4BJH - chains A and B; structure by X-ray diffraction, 2.20 A resolution.

# Chain A
Protein: Dihydroorotase
From: Aquifex aeolicus
Notes: EC 3.5.2.3
UniProtKB: O66990 (PYRC_AQUAE); numbering as in UniProt (aligned over 1-422)
Chain sequence (456 residues; each row starts with the number of its first residue; numbers below 1 keep their minus sign (Met-33 is residue -33)):
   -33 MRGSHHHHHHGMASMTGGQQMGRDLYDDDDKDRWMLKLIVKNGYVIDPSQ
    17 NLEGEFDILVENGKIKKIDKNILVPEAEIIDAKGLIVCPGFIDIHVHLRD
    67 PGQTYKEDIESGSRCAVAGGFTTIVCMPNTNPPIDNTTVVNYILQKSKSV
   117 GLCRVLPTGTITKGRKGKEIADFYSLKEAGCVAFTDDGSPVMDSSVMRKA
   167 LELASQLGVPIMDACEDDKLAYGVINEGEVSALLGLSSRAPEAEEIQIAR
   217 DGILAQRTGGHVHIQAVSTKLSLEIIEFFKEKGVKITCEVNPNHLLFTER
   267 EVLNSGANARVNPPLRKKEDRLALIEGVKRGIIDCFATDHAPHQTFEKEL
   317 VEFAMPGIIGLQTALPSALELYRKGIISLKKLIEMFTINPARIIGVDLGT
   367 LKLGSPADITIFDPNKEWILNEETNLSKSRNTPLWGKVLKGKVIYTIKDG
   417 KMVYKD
Not modelled in the structure: -33 to 0
Sequence notes: expression tag (-33 to 0); engineered mutation Ala180 (His in O66990), Ala232 (His in O66990)
Metal / ion sites: Zn2+: His61, His63, Asp153, Asp305
Small-molecule neighbours: dihydroorotic acid (DOR; (4S)-2,6-dioxohexahydropyrimidine-4-carboxylic acid): His63, Arg65, Asn95, Asp153, Gly154, Val277, Asn278, Asp305, Ala307, His309, Pro322, Gly323
Curated features (UniProtKB/Swiss-Prot):
  - active site: Asp305
  - binding site (Zn(2+)): His61, His63, Asp153, Asp305
  - binding site (substrate): His63 to Arg65, Asn95, Asn278, His309, Pro322, Gly323
Reported in the primary citation:
  - binding site for dihydroorotic acid: Gly154, Val277, Asn278, Pro322, Gly323
  - conformationally variable residues: Met1, Pro41
  - Zn2+ coordination: His61, His63, Asp153
  - mutagenesis - H180A, H180A/H232A, H232A: unchanged catalytic activity on dihydroorotic acid

# Chain B
Protein: Aspartate carbamoyltransferase
From: Aquifex aeolicus
Notes: EC 2.1.3.2
UniProtKB: O66726 (PYRB_AQUAE); residues 1-291 here = UniProt positions 1-291
Chain sequence (322 residues; row label = number of the first residue in the row; numbers below 1 keep their minus sign (Met-30 is residue -30)):
   -30 MRGSHHHHHHGMASMTGGQQMGRDLYDDDDKMRSLISSLDLTREEVEEIL
    20 KYAKEFKEGKEETIKASAVLFFSEPSTRTRLSFEKAARELGIETYLVSGS
    70 ESSTVKGESFFDTLKTFEGLGFDYVVFRVPFVFFPYKEIVKSLNLRLVNA
   120 GDGTHQHPSQGLIDFFTIKEHFGEVKDLRVLYVGDIKHSRVFRSGAPLLN
   170 MFGAKIGVCGPKTLIPRDVEVFKVDVFDDVDKGIDWADVVIWLRLQKERQ
   220 KENYIPSESSYFKQFGLTKERFEKVKLYMHPGPVNRNVDIDHELVYTEKS
   270 LIQEQVKNGIPVRKAIYKFLWT
Not modelled in the structure: -30 to 0
Sequence notes: expression tag (-30 to 0)
Metal / ion sites: barium ion site 1: Asp9, Glu14; barium ion site 2 near Glu70 (its only coordinating residue here)
Small-molecule neighbours: N-(phosphonacetyl)-L-aspartic acid (PAL): Pro44, Ser45, Thr46, Arg47, Thr48, Arg49, Ser72, Lys75, Arg97, His126, Gln129, Arg159, Val160, Arg213, Gln215, Pro250, Gly251, Pro252
Curated features (UniProtKB/Swiss-Prot):
  - binding site (carbamoyl phosphate): Arg47, Thr48, Arg97, His126, Gln129, Gly251, Pro252
  - binding site (L-aspartate): Lys75, Arg159, Arg213
Reported in the primary citation:
  - binding site for N-(phosphonacetyl)-L-aspartic acid: Pro44 to Thr48, Ser72, Lys75, Arg159, Arg213, Gln215, Gly251
  - conformationally variable residues (loop rearrangement): Ser67 to Glu77, Arg213 to Asn222
  - contacts within the chain: Gln215-Arg218 (hydrogen bond), Arg159-Arg218 (hydrogen bond)

# Interface between chain A and chain B
Pairs across the interface - 38 pairs, chain A then chain B:
  Tyr188(A) with Lys220(B); Glu221(B), hydrogen bond; Tyr223(B)
  Glu193(A) with Arg186(B), salt bridge
  Gly194(A) with Asp187(B)
  Glu195(A) with Asp187(B); Val190(B)
  Ser197(A) with Arg162(B)
  Ala198(A) with Arg162(B), hydrogen bond (backbone-side chain); Pro185(B), hydrophobic; Asp187(B); Val190(B), hydrophobic; Phe191(B)
  Leu199(A) with Leu8(B), hydrophobic; Arg162(B); Val190(B); Phe191(B)
  Leu200(A) with Phe103(B), hydrophobic; His124(B); Arg162(B)
  Gly201(A) with Val101(B); Thr123(B), hydrogen bond (backbone-side chain); Arg162(B)
  Leu202(A) with Val101(B), hydrophobic
  Pro207(A) with Arg186(B)
  Glu208(A) with Arg186(B), salt bridge
  Arg266(A) with Val190(B)
  Val268(A) with Phe103(B)
  Lys283(A) with Asp187(B), salt bridge
  Glu315(A) with Pro104(B)
  Leu316(A) with Phe100(B), hydrophobic; Phe102(B), hydrophobic; Phe103(B); Pro104(B)
  Val317(A) with Phe103(B), hydrogen bond (backbone-backbone)
  Glu318(A) with Phe100(B); Val101(B), hydrogen bond (side chain-backbone)
  Phe319(A) with Phe100(B), hydrophobic
Also at the interface, not in a pair above, chain A (23 interface residues in all): Lys185, Leu269, Gly272
Also at the interface, not in a pair above, chain B (20 interface residues in all): Ile108, Lys156, Val188

# Summary
Chain A and chain B form an interface of 23 and 20 residues respectively; the contacts include 5 hydrogen
bonds and 3 salt bridges. Polar pairs include Glu193(A)-Arg186(B), Glu208(A)-Arg186(B) and
Lys283(A)-Asp187(B). From the paper: a binding site for N-(phosphonacetyl)-L-aspartic acid at Pro44(B),
Ser72(B) and Lys75(B) among others; H180A, H180A/H232A and H232A of chain A leave catalytic activity on
dihydroorotic acid unchanged.
Chain A is Dihydroorotase and chain B is Aspartate carbamoyltransferase, both from Aquifex aeolicus; the
structure, Crystal Structure of the Aquifex Reactor Complex Formed by Dihydroorotase (H180A, H232A) with
Dihydroorotate and Aspartate ..., was determined by X-ray diffraction.
